PDB entry 8WKJ | X-ray diffraction, 1.70 A resolution | chain A

Chain A:
Molecule: Aminotransferase
Source organism: Legionella pneumophila
Notes: EC 2.6.1.-
Reference sequence: A0A130QXX8 (A0A130QXX8_LEGPN); numbering as in UniProt (aligned over 1-392)
Chain sequence (399 residues; each row starts with the number of its first residue; numbers below 1 keep their minus sign (Met-6 is residue -6)):
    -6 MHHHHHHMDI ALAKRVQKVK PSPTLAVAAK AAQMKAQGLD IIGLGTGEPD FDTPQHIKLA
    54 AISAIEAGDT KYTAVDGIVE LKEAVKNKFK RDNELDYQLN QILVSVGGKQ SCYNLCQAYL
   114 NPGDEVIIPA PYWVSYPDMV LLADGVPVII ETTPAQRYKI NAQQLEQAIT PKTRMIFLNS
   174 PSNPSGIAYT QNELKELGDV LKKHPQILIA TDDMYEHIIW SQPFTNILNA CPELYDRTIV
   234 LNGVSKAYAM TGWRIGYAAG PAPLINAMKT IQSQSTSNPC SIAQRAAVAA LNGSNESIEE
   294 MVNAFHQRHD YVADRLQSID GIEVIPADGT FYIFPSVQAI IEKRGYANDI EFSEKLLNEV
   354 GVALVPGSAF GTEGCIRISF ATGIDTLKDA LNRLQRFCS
Disordered / not traced: -6 to 0, 14
Construct notes: initiating methionine (-6); expression tag (-5 to 0)
Ligand contacts: pyridoxal phosphate (PLP): Gly40, Tyr65, Gly100, Gly101, Lys102, Trp126, Tyr129, Asn172, Asn176, Asp205, Met207, Tyr208, Ser238, Lys239, Arg247

Overview:
Ligands of chain A: pyridoxal phosphate.
Chain A is Aminotransferase (Legionella pneumophila); the structure, The crystal structure of aspartate
aminotransferases Lpg0070 from Legionella pneumophila, was determined by X-ray diffraction together with 8WOU
from the same study.
